8ZUT - chain A; structure by X-ray diffraction, 1.48 A resolution.

== Chain A ==
Name: Green fluorescent protein
From: Aequorea victoria
Reference sequence: P42212 (GFP_AEQVI); aligned to UniProt positions 2-231 over residues 2-231
Sequence (228 residues; row label = number of the first residue in the row; note: 2 numbers in that range are skipped by the numbering (no residue carries them; nothing is unmodelled there)):
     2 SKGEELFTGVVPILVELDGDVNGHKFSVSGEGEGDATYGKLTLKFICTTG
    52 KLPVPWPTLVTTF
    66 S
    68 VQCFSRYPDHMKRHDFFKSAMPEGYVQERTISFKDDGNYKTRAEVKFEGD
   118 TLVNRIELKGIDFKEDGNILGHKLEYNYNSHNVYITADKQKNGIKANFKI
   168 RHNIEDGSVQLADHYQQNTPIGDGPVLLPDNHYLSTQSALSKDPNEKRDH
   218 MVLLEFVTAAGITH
Covalent attachments: covalent link Phe64-Ser66; covalent link Ser66-Val68
Modified residues: Ser66 (chromophore; GYS)
Sequence notes: chromophore (66, 66, 66); conflict Arg80 (Gln in P42212); engineered mutation Ser99 (Phe in P42212), Thr153 (Met in P42212), Ala163 (Val in P42212)

== In short ==
Chain A is Green fluorescent protein (Aequorea victoria); the structure, Crystal structure of the
F99S/M153T/V163A variant of GFP at pH 8.5, was determined by X-ray diffraction together with 8ZUP, 8ZUQ, 8ZUR
and 8ZUS from the same study.
